Entry 6IDE (X-ray diffraction, 2.51 A resolution); this record covers chains B and D of the 4 polymer chains in the assembly.

Chain B:
Name: Transcriptional regulator LuxR family
Organism: Vibrio cholerae
UniProtKB: A0A0H6WEL7 (A0A0H6WEL7_VIBCL); residues 2-246 here correspond to UniProt positions 75-319 (UniProt number = residue number + 73)
Amino-acid sequence (256 residues; each row starts with the number of its first residue; numbering starts at 0):
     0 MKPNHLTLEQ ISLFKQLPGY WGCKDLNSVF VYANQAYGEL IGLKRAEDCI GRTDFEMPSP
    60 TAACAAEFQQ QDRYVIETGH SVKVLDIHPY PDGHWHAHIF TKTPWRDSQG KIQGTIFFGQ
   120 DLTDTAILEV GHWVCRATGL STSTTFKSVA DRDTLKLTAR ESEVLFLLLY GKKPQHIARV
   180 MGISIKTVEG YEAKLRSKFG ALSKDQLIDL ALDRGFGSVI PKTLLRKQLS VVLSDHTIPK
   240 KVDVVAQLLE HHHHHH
Not modelled in the structure: 0-1, 146-152, 237-255
Differences from the reference sequence: initiating methionine (0); expression tag (1, 247-255)
Residues lining bound ligands: 3,5-dimethylpyrazin-2-ol (A1U): Lys23, Phe29, Tyr36, Asp53, Thr60, Phe67, Asp71, Asp85, Tyr89, Phe99, Lys101, Phe116
What the authors report for this chain:
  - binding site for 3,5-dimethylpyrazin-2-ol: Tyr36, Phe67, Gln70, Asp85, Phe99, Lys101
  - mutagenesis - F67A, Q70A, K101L: abolished binding to 3,5-dimethylpyrazin-2-ol
  - mutagenesis - Y36F, F67I, F99A, S229A: decreased binding to 3,5-dimethylpyrazin-2-ol
  - mutagenesis - F99I: unchanged binding to 3,5-dimethylpyrazin-2-ol
  - binding site for the 18-nt DNA strand (chain D): Arg159, Lys172, Gln174, Ser183, Lys185, Glu188, Tyr190, Arg195, Lys203
  - specificity-determining residues: Lys185, Glu188

Chain D:
Molecule: 18-nt DNA strand
Sequence (18 nucleotides; row label = number of the first residue in the row):
     1 AGGGGGGATT TCCCCCCT

Interface between chain B and chain D:
Residue-residue contacts (13; chain B residue first):
  Lys172(B) - DT11(D)  phosphate contact
  Pro173(B) - DT11(D)  phosphate contact
  Pro173(B) - DC12(D)  phosphate contact
  Gln174(B) - DT10(D)  hydrogen bond to the phosphate
  Gln174(B) - DT11(D)  hydrogen bond to the phosphate
  Lys185(B) - DC13(D)  base contact
  Glu188(B) - DC12(D)  base contact
  Glu188(B) - DC13(D)  hydrogen bond to the base
  Arg195(B) - DC13(D)  sugar contact
  Arg195(B) - DC14(D)  salt bridge to the phosphate
  Ser202(B) - DC13(D)  phosphate contact
  Lys203(B) - DC12(D)  salt bridge to the phosphate
  Lys203(B) - DC13(D)  hydrogen bond to the phosphate
Other interface residues (no listed pair), chain B (10 interface residues in all): Glu191, Leu201

Summary:
10 residues of chain B and 5 residues of chain D are in contact; the contacts include 4 hydrogen bonds and 2
salt bridges. Among the polar pairs are Glu188(B)-DC13(D), Gln174(B)-DT10(D) and Gln174(B)-DT11(D). From the
paper: a binding site for the 18-nt DNA strand (chain D) at Arg159(B), Lys172(B) and Gln174(B) among others;
Y36F, F67I and F99A of chain B, among others, reduce binding to 3,5-dimethylpyrazin-2-ol; 8 substitutions were
tested in all.
Here chain B is Transcriptional regulator LuxR family (Vibrio cholerae) and chain D is an 18-nt DNA strand.
Entry 6IDE (Crystal structure of the Vibrio cholera VqmA-Ligand-DNA complex provides molecular mechanisms for
drug design) was determined by X-ray diffraction.
